Entry 4IDK (X-ray diffraction, 2.10 A resolution); this record covers chains A and B.

== Chain A ==
Protein: Reverse transcriptase/ribonuclease H
From: Human immunodeficiency virus type 1
Notes: EC 2.7.7.49, 2.7.7.7, 3.1.26.13; fragment: p66
UniProtKB: P03366 (POL_HV1B1); residues 1-555 here correspond to UniProt positions 600-1154 (UniProt number = residue number + 599)
Chain sequence (557 residues; row label = number of the first residue in the row; numbers below 1 keep their minus sign (Met-1 is residue -1)):
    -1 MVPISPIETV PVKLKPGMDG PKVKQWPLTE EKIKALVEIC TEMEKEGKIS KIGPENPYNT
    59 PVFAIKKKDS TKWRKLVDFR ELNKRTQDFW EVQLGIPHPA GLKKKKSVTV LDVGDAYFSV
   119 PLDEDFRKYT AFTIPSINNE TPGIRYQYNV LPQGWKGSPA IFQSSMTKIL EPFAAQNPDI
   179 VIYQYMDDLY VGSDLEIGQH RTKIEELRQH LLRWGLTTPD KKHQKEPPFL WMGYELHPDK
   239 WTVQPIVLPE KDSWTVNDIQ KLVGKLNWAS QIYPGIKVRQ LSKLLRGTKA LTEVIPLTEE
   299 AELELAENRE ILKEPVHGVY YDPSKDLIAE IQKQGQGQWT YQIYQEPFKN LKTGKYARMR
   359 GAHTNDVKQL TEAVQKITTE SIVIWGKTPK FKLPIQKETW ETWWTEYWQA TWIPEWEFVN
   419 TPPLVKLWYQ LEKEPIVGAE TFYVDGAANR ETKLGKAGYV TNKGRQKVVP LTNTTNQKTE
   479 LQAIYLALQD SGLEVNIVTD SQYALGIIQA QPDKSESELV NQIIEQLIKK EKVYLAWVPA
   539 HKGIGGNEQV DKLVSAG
Disordered / not traced: 555
Sequence notes: expression tag (-1 to 0); engineered mutation Ala172 (Lys771 in P03366), Ala173 (Lys772 in P03366), Ser280 (Cys879 in P03366)
Ion coordination: Mg2+: Asp443, Asp549
Small-molecule neighbours:
  - 1FE (N-(2-oxo-2,3-dihydro-1H-benzimidazol-5-yl)glycinamide): Glu396, Thr397, Thr400, Leu425, Tyr427, Gln428, Glu430, Glu529
  - Rilpivirine (T27; 4-{[4-({4-[(E)-2-cyanoethenyl]-2,6-dimethylphenyl}amino)pyrimidin-2-yl]amino}benzonitrile): Pro95, Leu100, Lys101, Lys102, Lys103, Val106, Val179, Tyr181, Tyr188, Gly190, Pro225, Phe227, Leu228, Trp229, Leu234, His235, Pro236, Tyr318
UniProt features mapped onto this chain:
  - region: Phe227 to His235 (RT 'primer grip')
  - motif: Trp398 to Trp414 (Tryptophan repeat motif)
  - binding site (Mg(2+)): Asp110, Asp185, Asp186, Asp443, Glu478, Asp498, Asp549
  - site: Trp401 (Essential for RT p66/p51 heterodimerization), Trp414 (Essential for RT p66/p51 heterodimerization), Phe440, Tyr441 (Cleavage)
From the paper describing this entry:
  - binding site for 1FE: Glu396, Thr397, Thr400, Leu425, Gln428, Glu430
  - conformationally variable residues (side-chain flip): Gln428
  - catalytic residues: Asp185 (citing earlier work)

== Chain B ==
Protein: p51 RT
From: Human immunodeficiency virus type 1
Notes: EC 2.7.7.49, 2.7.7.7, 3.1.26.13; fragment: p51
UniProtKB: P03366 (POL_HV1B1); residues 1-428 here correspond to UniProt positions 600-1027 (UniProt number = residue number + 599)
Chain sequence (429 residues; row label = number of the first residue in the row; numbering starts at 0):
     0 GPISPIETVP VKLKPGMDGP KVKQWPLTEE KIKALVEICT EMEKEGKISK IGPENPYNTP
    60 VFAIKKKDST KWRKLVDFRE LNKRTQDFWE VQLGIPHPAG LKKKKSVTVL DVGDAYFSVP
   120 LDEDFRKYTA FTIPSINNET PGIRYQYNVL PQGWKGSPAI FQSSMTKILE PFKKQNPDIV
   180 IYQYMDDLYV GSDLEIGQHR TKIEELRQHL LRWGLTTPDK KHQKEPPFLW MGYELHPDKW
   240 TVQPIVLPEK DSWTVNDIQK LVGKLNWASQ IYPGIKVRQL SKLLRGTKAL TEVIPLTEEA
   300 ELELAENREI LKEPVHGVYY DPSKDLIAEI QKQGQGQWTY QIYQEPFKNL KTGKYARMRG
   360 AHTNDVKQLT EAVQKITTES IVIWGKTPKF KLPIQKETWE TWWTEYWQAT WIPEWEFVNT
   420 PPLVKLWYQ
Disordered / not traced: 0-4, 215-226
Sequence notes: expression tag (0); engineered mutation Ser280 (Cys879 in P03366)
UniProt features mapped onto this chain:
  - region: Phe227 to His235 (RT 'primer grip')
  - motif: Trp398 to Trp414 (Tryptophan repeat motif)
  - binding site (Mg(2+)): Asp110, Asp185, Asp186
  - site (Essential for RT p66/p51 heterodimerization): Trp401, Trp414

== Interface between chain A and chain B ==
Residue-residue contacts - 114 pairs, chain A then chain B:
  Val8(A) - Pro52(B)  hydrophobic
  Val8(A) - Glu53(B)
  Pro9(A) - Glu53(B)
  Gln85(A) - Glu53(B)  hydrogen bond (side chain-backbone)
  Asp86(A) - Lys20(B)  salt bridge
  Asp86(A) - Pro55(B)
  Phe87(A) - Pro52(B)
  Trp88(A) - Pro52(B)  hydrogen bond (backbone-backbone)
  Trp88(A) - Asn54(B)
  Trp88(A) - Pro55(B)
  Trp88(A) - Asn57(B)
  Trp88(A) - Thr131(B)
  Trp88(A) - Arg143(B)
  Val90(A) - Pro140(B)  hydrophobic
  Gly93(A) - Asn137(B)
  Pro95(A) - Asn136(B)
  Pro95(A) - Asn137(B)
  His96(A) - Asn136(B)  hydrogen bond (backbone-side chain)
  Gly99(A) - Asn136(B)
  Gly99(A) - Glu138(B)
  Leu100(A) - Asn136(B)
  Leu100(A) - Glu138(B)
  Lys101(A) - Glu138(B)  salt bridge
  Ser162(A) - Pro52(B)
  Thr165(A) - Pro140(B)
  Gln373(A) - Glu396(B)
  Gln373(A) - Thr397(B)  hydrogen bond
  Gln373(A) - Thr400(B)
  Gln373(A) - Trp401(B)  hydrogen bond
  Thr376(A) - Thr400(B)
  Thr376(A) - Trp401(B)
  Thr377(A) - Thr400(B)
  Ile380(A) - Pro25(B)  hydrophobic
  Ile380(A) - Leu26(B)
  Ile380(A) - Thr27(B)
  Val381(A) - Pro25(B)  hydrophobic
  Val381(A) - Asn136(B)  hydrogen bond (backbone-backbone)
  Ile382(A) - Ile135(B)
  Ile382(A) - Asn136(B)
  Trp383(A) - Ile135(B)
  Gly384(A) - Thr27(B)
  Gly384(A) - Glu28(B)  hydrogen bond (backbone-backbone)
  Gly384(A) - Ile135(B)
  Thr386(A) - Trp401(B)
  Trp402(A) - Lys331(B)  hydrogen bond (backbone-side chain)
  Trp402(A) - His361(B)
  Trp402(A) - Thr362(B)
  Trp402(A) - Asp364(B)
  Tyr405(A) - Lys331(B)  hydrogen bond (backbone-side chain)
  Trp406(A) - Lys331(B)
  Trp406(A) - Val417(B)
  Trp406(A) - Asn418(B)
  Trp406(A) - Thr419(B)
  Trp406(A) - Pro420(B)
  Trp406(A) - Pro421(B)
  Gln407(A) - Lys331(B)  hydrogen bond (backbone-side chain)
  Gln407(A) - Asp364(B)
  Gln407(A) - Pro392(B)
  Gln407(A) - Ile393(B)
  Gln407(A) - Gln394(B)
  Gln407(A) - Val417(B)  hydrogen bond (side chain-backbone)
  Ala408(A) - Lys331(B)
  Ala408(A) - Trp337(B)  hydrophobic
  Ala408(A) - Asp364(B)
  Ala408(A) - Leu368(B)  hydrophobic
  Ala408(A) - Pro392(B)  hydrogen bond (backbone-backbone)
  Ala408(A) - Ile393(B)
  Thr409(A) - Asp364(B)  hydrogen bond (backbone-side chain)
  Thr409(A) - Val365(B)
  Trp410(A) - Thr362(B)
  Trp410(A) - Asn363(B)
  Trp410(A) - Val365(B)  hydrophobic
  Trp410(A) - Trp401(B)
  Trp410(A) - Tyr405(B)
  Pro412(A) - Trp401(B)  hydrophobic
  Pro433(A) - Asn255(B)
  Pro433(A) - Leu289(B)  hydrophobic
  Pro433(A) - Thr290(B)
  Val435(A) - Thr290(B)
  Thr439(A) - Lys287(B)
  Thr439(A) - Ala288(B)
  Thr439(A) - Leu289(B)  hydrogen bond (side chain-backbone)
  Tyr441(A) - Val254(B)
  Tyr441(A) - Gln258(B)
  Tyr441(A) - Thr286(B)
  Tyr441(A) - Lys287(B)  hydrogen bond (side chain-backbone)
  Val458(A) - Thr286(B)
  Thr459(A) - Thr286(B)
  Asn460(A) - Thr286(B)
  Asn460(A) - Lys287(B)
  Asn460(A) - Ala288(B)
  Asn494(A) - Leu289(B)
  Val496(A) - Gln258(B)
  Val496(A) - Leu289(B)  hydrophobic
  Gly504(A) - Pro420(B)
  Gln507(A) - Pro420(B)
  Tyr532(A) - Asn255(B)  hydrogen bond
  Tyr532(A) - Lys259(B)  hydrogen bond
  Tyr532(A) - Leu289(B)  hydrophobic
  Ala534(A) - Lys259(B)
  Trp535(A) - Leu422(B)
  Trp535(A) - Trp426(B)  hydrophobic
  Val536(A) - Gln258(B)
  Pro537(A) - Gly262(B)
  Pro537(A) - Asn265(B)
  Lys540(A) - Asn265(B)
  Lys540(A) - Ser280(B)  hydrogen bond (backbone-side chain)
  Gly541(A) - Ser280(B)
  Ile542(A) - Leu283(B)  hydrophobic
  Gly543(A) - Leu283(B)  hydrogen bond (backbone-backbone)
  Gly543(A) - Gly285(B)
  Gly544(A) - Gly285(B)  hydrogen bond (backbone-backbone)
  Gly544(A) - Thr286(B)
  Gln547(A) - Gly285(B)
Other interface residues (no listed pair), chain A (65 interface residues in all): Lys11, Ile94, Ala158, Ile159, Tyr181, Thr369, Thr403, Ile434, Gln500, Ala508, Glu546
Other interface residues (no listed pair), chain B (61 interface residues in all): Tyr56, Lys126, Val261, Val276, Lys281, Arg284, Lys424

== In short ==
65 residues of chain A and 61 residues of chain B are in contact, with 20 hydrogen bonds and 2 salt bridges.
Polar pairs include Asp86(A)-Lys20(B), Lys101(A)-Glu138(B) and Gln85(A)-Glu53(B). Ligands of chain A:
Rilpivirine and compound 1FE. From the paper: the catalytic residue Asp185(A); a binding site for 1FE at
Glu396(A), Thr397(A) and Thr400(A) among others.
Here chain A is Reverse transcriptase/ribonuclease H and chain B is p51 RT, both from Human immunodeficiency
virus type 1. Entry 4IDK (HIV-1 reverse transcriptase with bound fragment at the 428 site) was determined by
X-ray diffraction (same publication as 4ICL, 4ID5, 4IFV, 4IFY, 4IG0, 4IG3 and 4KFB).
